PDB entry 1A6V | X-ray diffraction, 1.80 A resolution | chains L and H

[Chain L]
Protein: B1-8 fv (light chain)
Organism: Mus musculus
Notes: fragment: fv fragment
Reference sequence: P01724 (LV1B_MOUSE); residues 1-109 here correspond to UniProt positions 20-128 (UniProt number = residue number + 19)
Chain sequence (110 residues; each row starts with the number of its first residue):
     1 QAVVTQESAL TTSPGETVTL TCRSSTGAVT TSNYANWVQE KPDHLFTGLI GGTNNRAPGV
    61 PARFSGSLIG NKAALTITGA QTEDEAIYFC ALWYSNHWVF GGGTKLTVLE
Disulfides: Cys22-Cys90
Differences from the reference sequence: variant Glu40 (Gln59 in P01724)
Ligand contacts: NPC (4-hydroxy-3-nitrophenylacetyl-epsilon-aminocaproic acid anion): Tyr34, Trp93, Trp98
Curated features (UniProtKB/Swiss-Prot):
  - modified residue: Gln1 (Pyrrolidone carboxylic acid)

[Chain H]
Protein: B1-8 fv (heavy chain)
Organism: Mus musculus
Notes: fragment: fv fragment
Reference sequence: P01751 (HV07_MOUSE); residues 301-420 here correspond to UniProt positions 20-139 (UniProt number = residue number - 281)
Chain sequence (120 residues; each row starts with the number of its first residue):
   301 QVQLQQPGAE LVKPGASVKL SCKASGYTFT SYWMHWVKQR PGRGLEWIGR IDPNSGGTKY
   361 NEKFKSKATL TVDKPSSTAY MQLSSLTSED SAVYYCARYD YYGSSYFDYW GQGTTVTVSS
Disordered / not traced: 419-420
Disulfides: Cys322-Cys396
Differences from the reference sequence: variant Val416 (Leu135 in P01751)
Ligand contacts: NPC (4-hydroxy-3-nitrophenylacetyl-epsilon-aminocaproic acid anion): Trp333, His335, Arg350, Lys359, Tyr399, Tyr401, Gly403, Ser405

[Chain L / chain H interface]
Contacting residue pairs (38):
  Tyr34(L) with Ser405(H)
  Asn36(L) with Tyr399(H); Ser405(H); Tyr406(H); Phe407(H), hydrogen bond (side chain-backbone)
  Val38(L) with Trp410(H)
  Glu40(L) with Gln339(H), hydrogen bond
  His44(L) with Gln339(H); Val393(H); Tyr395(H), hydrogen bond (backbone-side chain)
  Phe46(L) with Gln339(H); Leu345(H), hydrophobic; Tyr395(H); Trp410(H), hydrophobic
  Thr47(L) with Asp408(H)
  Gly48(L) with Phe407(H), hydrogen bond (backbone-backbone); Asp408(H), hydrogen bond (backbone-backbone)
  Ile50(L) with Tyr406(H)
  Gly51(L) with Ser404(H); Ser405(H); Tyr406(H)
  Gly52(L) with Ser404(H); Ser405(H), hydrogen bond (backbone-side chain)
  Asn55(L) with Ser404(H), hydrogen bond; Tyr406(H)
  Arg56(L) with Tyr406(H), hydrogen bond (backbone-side chain)
  Ala57(L) with Tyr406(H), hydrophobic
  Pro58(L) with Tyr406(H)
  Phe89(L) with Arg343(H); Leu345(H), hydrophobic
  Trp93(L) with Lys359(H)
  His97(L) with Trp347(H)
  Trp98(L) with His335(H); Trp347(H); Tyr399(H); Phe407(H)
  Phe100(L) with Leu345(H)
  Gly102(L) with Arg343(H)
Interface residues without a listed pair, chain L (23 interface residues in all): Asn96, Gly101
Interface residues without a listed pair, chain H (17 interface residues in all): Val337, Gln412

[Overview]
The interface between chain L and chain H involves 23 residues on one side and 17 on the other; the contacts
include 8 hydrogen bonds. Among the polar pairs are Asn36(L)-Phe407(H), Glu40(L)-Gln339(H) and
His44(L)-Tyr395(H). Compound NPC is bound between chain L and chain H.
Here chain L is B1-8 fv (light chain) and chain H is B1-8 fv (heavy chain), both from Mus musculus. Entry 1A6V
(B1-8 FV fragment complexed with a (4-hydroxy-3-nitrophenyl) acetate compound) was determined by X-ray
diffraction.
